1R0G - chain A; structure by X-ray diffraction, 1.60 A resolution.

== Chain A ==
Name: Rubredoxin
Source organism: Clostridium pasteurianum
UniProtKB: P00268 (RUBR_CLOPA); residues 1-54 here = UniProt positions 1-54
Chain sequence (54 residues; row label = number of the first residue in the row):
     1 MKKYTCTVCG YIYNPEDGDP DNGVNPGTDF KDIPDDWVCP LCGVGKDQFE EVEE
Unresolved in the structure: 54
Bound ions: Hg2+: Cys-6, Cys-9, Cys-39, Cys-42

== In short ==
The Hg2+ site is built by Cys-6, Cys-9, Cys-39 and Cys-42.
Chain A is Rubredoxin (Clostridium pasteurianum); the structure, mercury-substituted rubredoxin, was
determined by X-ray diffraction (same publication as 1R0F, 1R0H, 1R0I and 1R0J).
